Entry 8AIJ (X-ray diffraction, 1.50 A resolution); this record covers chains AAA and DDD of the 4 polymer chains in the assembly.

== Chain AAA (and DDD) ==
Molecule: Fucose-binding lectin PA-IIL
From: Pseudomonas aeruginosa PAO1
Notes: chain DDD of this document is another copy of the same molecule, construct and numbering; everything in this record applies to it too
UniProt: Q9HYN5 (Q9HYN5_PSEAE); residues 1-114 here correspond to UniProt positions 2-115 (UniProt number = residue number + 1)
Amino-acid sequence (114 residues; numbered 1 to 114; the number before each row is that of its first residue):
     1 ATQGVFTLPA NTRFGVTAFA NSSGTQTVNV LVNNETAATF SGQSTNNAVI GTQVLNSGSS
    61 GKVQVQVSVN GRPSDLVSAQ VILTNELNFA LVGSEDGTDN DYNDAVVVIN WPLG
Metal / ion sites: Ca2+ site 1: Asn21, Asp101, Asn103, Asp104 (together with N-(alpha-L-Fucopyranosyl)benzamide) (shared with 1 residue of chain BBB); Ca2+ site 2: Glu95, Asp99, Asp101, Asp104 (together with N-(alpha-L-Fucopyranosyl)benzamide); Ca2+ site 3: Gly114 (together with N-(alpha-L-Fucopyranosyl)benzamide) (shared with 4 residues of chain BBB)
Residues lining bound ligands: N-(alpha-L-Fucopyranosyl)benzamide (M9I): Asn21, Ser22, Ser23, Thr45, Glu95, Asp96, Gly97, Thr98, Asp99, Asp101, Asn103, Asp104
What the authors report for this chain:
  - binding site for N-(alpha-L-Fucopyranosyl)benzamide: Ser23, Thr45, Asp96, Gly97, Thr98

== Interface between chain AAA and chain DDD ==
Contacting residue pairs (17; chain AAA residue first):
  Ala1(AAA) with Thr84(DDD)
  Thr2(AAA) with Thr84(DDD), hydrogen bond (backbone-side chain)
  Val5(AAA) with Asn85(DDD)
  Phe6(AAA) with Asn85(DDD)
  Thr7(AAA) with Asn85(DDD), hydrogen bond
  Ala79(AAA) with Ile82(DDD)
  Gln80(AAA) with Val81(DDD); Ile82(DDD), hydrogen bond (backbone-backbone)
  Val81(AAA) with Gln80(DDD)
  Ile82(AAA) with Ala79(DDD); Gln80(DDD), hydrogen bond (backbone-backbone)
  Thr84(AAA) with Ala1(DDD); Thr2(DDD), hydrogen bond (side chain-backbone)
  Asn85(AAA) with Val5(DDD); Phe6(DDD); Thr7(DDD), hydrogen bond (side chain-backbone); Gln80(DDD), hydrogen bond
Interface residues without a listed pair, chain AAA (13 interface residues in all): Gln3, Leu83
Interface residues without a listed pair, chain DDD (13 interface residues in all): Gln3, Leu83

== Overview ==
Chain AAA and chain DDD each contribute 13 residues to their interface, with 7 hydrogen bonds. Among the polar
pairs are Thr2(AAA)-Thr84(DDD), Thr7(AAA)-Asn85(DDD) and Asn85(AAA)-Gln80(DDD). Chain AAA binds
N-(alpha-L-Fucopyranosyl)benzamide. The Ca2+ site 1 is built by Asn21(AAA), Asp101(AAA), Asn103(AAA) and
Asp104(AAA). The paper reports a binding site for N-(alpha-L-Fucopyranosyl)benzamide at Ser23(AAA), Thr45(AAA)
and Asp96(AAA) among others.
Chain AAA and chain DDD are both Fucose-binding lectin PA-IIL (Pseudomonas aeruginosa PAO1); the structure,
STRUCTURE OF THE LECB LECTIN FROM PSEUDOMONAS AERUGINOSA STRAIN PAO1 IN COMPLEX WITH
N-(alpha-L-Fucopyranosyl)benzamide (6), was determined by X-ray diffraction, deposited together with 8AIY.
